PDB entry 6RX2 | X-ray diffraction, 1.82 A resolution | chains A and P

Chain A:
Protein: 14-3-3 protein sigma
Source organism: Homo sapiens
Reference sequence: P31947 (1433S_HUMAN); residues 1-248 here = UniProt positions 1-248
Sequence (253 residues; row label = number of the first residue in the row; numbers below 1 keep their minus sign (Gly-4 is residue -4)):
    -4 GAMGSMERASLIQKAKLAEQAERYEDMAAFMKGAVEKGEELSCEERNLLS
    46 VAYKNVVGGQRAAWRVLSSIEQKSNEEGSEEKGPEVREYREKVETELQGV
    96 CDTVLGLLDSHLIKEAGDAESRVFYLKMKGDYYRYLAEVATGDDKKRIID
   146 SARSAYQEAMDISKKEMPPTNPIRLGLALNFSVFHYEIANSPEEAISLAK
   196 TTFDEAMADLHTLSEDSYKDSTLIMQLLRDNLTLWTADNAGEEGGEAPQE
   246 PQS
Not modelled in the structure: 71-77, 137-139, 157, 232-248
Sequence notes: expression tag (-4 to 0)
Modified / non-standard residues: Cys38 (S-hydroxycysteine; CSO)
Ion coordination: Mg2+ site 1 near Glu2 (its only coordinating residue here); Mg2+ site 2: Glu35, Glu110, Glu188; Mg2+ site 3 near Glu89 (its only coordinating residue here)
Residues lining bound ligands: KM2 (7-[[(2S)-1-azanylpropan-2-yl]amino]-1-benzothiophene-2-carboximidamide): Glu14, Cys38, Glu39, Asn42, Leu43, Val46, Phe119, Ile168
Curated features (UniProtKB/Swiss-Prot):
  - site (Interaction with phosphoserine on interacting protein): Arg56, Arg129
  - modified residue (Phosphoserine): Ser5, Ser74, Ser248

Chain P:
Protein: Cellular tumor antigen p53
Reference sequence: P04637 (P53_HUMAN); residue numbers follow UniProt; this construct covers 382-393
Sequence (12 residues; each row starts with the number of its first residue):
   382 KLMFKTEGPDSD
Not modelled in the structure: 382-384, 392-393
Modified / non-standard residues: Thr387 (phosphothreonine; TPO)
Curated features (UniProtKB/Swiss-Prot):
  - modified residue: Lys382 (N6,N6-dimethyllysine), Ser392 (Phosphoserine)
  - cross-link: Lys386 (Glycyl lysine isopeptide (Lys-Gly) (interchain with G-Cter in SUMO))
Reported in the primary citation:
  - post-translational modification sites: Thr387 (citing earlier work)

Interface between chain A and chain P:
Pairs across the interface (24; chain A residue first):
  Lys49(A) - Thr387(P)
  Lys49(A) - Glu388(P)
  Lys49(A) - Pro390(P)  hydrogen bond (side chain-backbone)
  Asn50(A) - Pro390(P)
  Arg56(A) - Thr387(P)
  Lys122(A) - Glu388(P)  salt bridge
  Arg129(A) - Thr387(P)
  Tyr130(A) - Thr387(P)
  Gly171(A) - Glu388(P)
  Leu174(A) - Lys386(P)
  Leu174(A) - Thr387(P)
  Leu174(A) - Glu388(P)
  Asn175(A) - Thr387(P)
  Asn175(A) - Glu388(P)  hydrogen bond (side chain-backbone)
  Val178(A) - Lys386(P)
  Val178(A) - Thr387(P)
  Tyr181(A) - Phe385(P)  hydrophobic
  Glu182(A) - Phe385(P)
  Leu222(A) - Lys386(P)
  Asp225(A) - Lys386(P)  salt bridge
  Asn226(A) - Phe385(P)
  Asn226(A) - Lys386(P)  hydrogen bond (side chain-backbone)
  Leu229(A) - Phe385(P)  hydrophobic
  Trp230(A) - Phe385(P)
Also at the interface, not in a pair above, chain A (19 interface residues in all): Val46, Gly53
Also at the interface, not in a pair above, chain P (7 interface residues in all): Gly389, Asp391

In short:
19 residues of chain A and 7 residues of chain P are in contact, with 3 hydrogen bonds and 2 salt bridges.
Polar pairs include Lys122(A)-Glu388(P), Asp225(A)-Lys386(P) and Lys49(A)-Pro390(P). Chain A binds compound
KM2. Glu35(A), Glu110(A) and Glu188(A) coordinate Mg2+ site 2. The paper reports a modification site at
Thr387(P).
Here chain A is 14-3-3 protein sigma (Homo sapiens) and chain P is Cellular tumor antigen p53. Entry 6RX2
(Fragment AZ-005 binding at the p53pT387/14-3-3 sigma interface) was determined by X-ray diffraction together
with 6R5L, 6RHC, 6RJL, 6RJQ, 6RJZ, 6RK8 and 24 further entries from the same study.
